Entry 1KB4 (X-ray diffraction, 2.80 A resolution); this record covers chains C and A of the 4 polymer chains in the assembly.

[Chain C]
Molecule: 18-nt DNA strand
Sequence (18 nucleotides; row label = number of the first residue in the row):
   401 CACAGGTCACGAAGGTCA

[Chain A]
Protein: Vitamin D3 Receptor
Organism: Homo sapiens
Notes: fragment: DNA-binding Domain (Residues 16-125)
UniProt: P11473 (VDR_HUMAN); residue numbers follow UniProt; this construct covers 16-125
Sequence (110 residues; numbered 16 to 125; the number before each row is that of its first residue):
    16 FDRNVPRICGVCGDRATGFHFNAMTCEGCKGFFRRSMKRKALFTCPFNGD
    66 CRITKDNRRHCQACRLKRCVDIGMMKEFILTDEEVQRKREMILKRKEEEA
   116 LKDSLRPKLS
Not modelled in the structure: 16-21, 115-125
Metal / ion sites: Zn2+ site 1: Cys-24, Cys-27, Cys-41, Cys-44; Zn2+ site 2: Cys-60, Cys-66, Cys-76, Cys-79
What the authors report for this chain:
  - self-association interface (contacts with another copy of this molecule): Pro-61, Phe-62, His-75
  - contacts within the chain: Pro-61/Phe-62
  - binding site for the 18-nt DNA strand (chain C): Lys-45
  - binding site for the 18-nt DNA strand: Glu-42, Arg-50
  - mutagenesis - P61A/F62A/H75A: increased binding to RXR DBD

[Interface between chain C and chain A]
Residue-residue contacts (14):
  DC403(C) / Phe-34(A)  hydrogen bond to the phosphate
  DA404(C) / His-35(A)  phosphate contact
  DA404(C) / Phe-36(A)  hydrogen bond to the phosphate
  DA404(C) / Leu-95(A)  phosphate contact
  DA404(C) / Lys-103(A)  base contact
  DG405(C) / Phe-36(A)  phosphate contact
  DG405(C) / Lys-45(A)  hydrogen bond to the base
  DG405(C) / Arg-49(A)  salt bridge to the phosphate
  DG405(C) / Ile-94(A)  phosphate contact
  DG405(C) / Leu-95(A)  hydrogen bond to the phosphate
  DG405(C) / Val-100(A)  phosphate contact
  DG405(C) / Lys-103(A)  sugar contact
  DG406(C) / Val-100(A)  phosphate contact
  DG406(C) / Arg-104(A)  salt bridge to the phosphate
Interface residues without a listed pair, chain A (12 interface residues in all): Gly-33, Phe-93

[Overview]
Chain C and chain A form an interface of 4 and 12 residues respectively; the contacts include 4 hydrogen bonds
and 2 salt bridges. Polar pairs include DG405(C)/Lys-45(A), DC403(C)/Phe-34(A) and DA404(C)/Phe-36(A). The
paper reports a binding site for the 18-nt DNA strand at Glu-42(A) and Arg-50(A); P61A/F62A/H75A of chain A
increase binding to RXR DBD.
Chain C is an 18-nt DNA strand and chain A is Vitamin D3 Receptor (Homo sapiens); the structure, Crystal
Structure of VDR DNA-binding Domain Bound to a Canonical Direct Repeat with Three Base Pair ..., was
determined by X-ray diffraction (same publication as 1KB2 and 1KB6).
